9DKH - chains A and C; structure by electron microscopy, 3.90 A resolution.

== Chain A ==
Molecule: Dynein heavy chain, cytoplasmic
From: Saccharomyces cerevisiae
Reference sequence: P36022 (DYHC_YEAST); the construct has insertions or renumbered stretches relative to UniProt, so the offset changes along the chain: 1220-1488 = UniProt 1218-1486; 1511-4092 = UniProt 1511-4092
Chain sequence (2875 residues; row label = number of the first residue in the row; note: 22 numbers in that range are skipped by the numbering (no residue carries them; nothing is unmodelled there); a row labelled like 1488A-1488X holds insertion residues (1488A, then the next letters in order)):
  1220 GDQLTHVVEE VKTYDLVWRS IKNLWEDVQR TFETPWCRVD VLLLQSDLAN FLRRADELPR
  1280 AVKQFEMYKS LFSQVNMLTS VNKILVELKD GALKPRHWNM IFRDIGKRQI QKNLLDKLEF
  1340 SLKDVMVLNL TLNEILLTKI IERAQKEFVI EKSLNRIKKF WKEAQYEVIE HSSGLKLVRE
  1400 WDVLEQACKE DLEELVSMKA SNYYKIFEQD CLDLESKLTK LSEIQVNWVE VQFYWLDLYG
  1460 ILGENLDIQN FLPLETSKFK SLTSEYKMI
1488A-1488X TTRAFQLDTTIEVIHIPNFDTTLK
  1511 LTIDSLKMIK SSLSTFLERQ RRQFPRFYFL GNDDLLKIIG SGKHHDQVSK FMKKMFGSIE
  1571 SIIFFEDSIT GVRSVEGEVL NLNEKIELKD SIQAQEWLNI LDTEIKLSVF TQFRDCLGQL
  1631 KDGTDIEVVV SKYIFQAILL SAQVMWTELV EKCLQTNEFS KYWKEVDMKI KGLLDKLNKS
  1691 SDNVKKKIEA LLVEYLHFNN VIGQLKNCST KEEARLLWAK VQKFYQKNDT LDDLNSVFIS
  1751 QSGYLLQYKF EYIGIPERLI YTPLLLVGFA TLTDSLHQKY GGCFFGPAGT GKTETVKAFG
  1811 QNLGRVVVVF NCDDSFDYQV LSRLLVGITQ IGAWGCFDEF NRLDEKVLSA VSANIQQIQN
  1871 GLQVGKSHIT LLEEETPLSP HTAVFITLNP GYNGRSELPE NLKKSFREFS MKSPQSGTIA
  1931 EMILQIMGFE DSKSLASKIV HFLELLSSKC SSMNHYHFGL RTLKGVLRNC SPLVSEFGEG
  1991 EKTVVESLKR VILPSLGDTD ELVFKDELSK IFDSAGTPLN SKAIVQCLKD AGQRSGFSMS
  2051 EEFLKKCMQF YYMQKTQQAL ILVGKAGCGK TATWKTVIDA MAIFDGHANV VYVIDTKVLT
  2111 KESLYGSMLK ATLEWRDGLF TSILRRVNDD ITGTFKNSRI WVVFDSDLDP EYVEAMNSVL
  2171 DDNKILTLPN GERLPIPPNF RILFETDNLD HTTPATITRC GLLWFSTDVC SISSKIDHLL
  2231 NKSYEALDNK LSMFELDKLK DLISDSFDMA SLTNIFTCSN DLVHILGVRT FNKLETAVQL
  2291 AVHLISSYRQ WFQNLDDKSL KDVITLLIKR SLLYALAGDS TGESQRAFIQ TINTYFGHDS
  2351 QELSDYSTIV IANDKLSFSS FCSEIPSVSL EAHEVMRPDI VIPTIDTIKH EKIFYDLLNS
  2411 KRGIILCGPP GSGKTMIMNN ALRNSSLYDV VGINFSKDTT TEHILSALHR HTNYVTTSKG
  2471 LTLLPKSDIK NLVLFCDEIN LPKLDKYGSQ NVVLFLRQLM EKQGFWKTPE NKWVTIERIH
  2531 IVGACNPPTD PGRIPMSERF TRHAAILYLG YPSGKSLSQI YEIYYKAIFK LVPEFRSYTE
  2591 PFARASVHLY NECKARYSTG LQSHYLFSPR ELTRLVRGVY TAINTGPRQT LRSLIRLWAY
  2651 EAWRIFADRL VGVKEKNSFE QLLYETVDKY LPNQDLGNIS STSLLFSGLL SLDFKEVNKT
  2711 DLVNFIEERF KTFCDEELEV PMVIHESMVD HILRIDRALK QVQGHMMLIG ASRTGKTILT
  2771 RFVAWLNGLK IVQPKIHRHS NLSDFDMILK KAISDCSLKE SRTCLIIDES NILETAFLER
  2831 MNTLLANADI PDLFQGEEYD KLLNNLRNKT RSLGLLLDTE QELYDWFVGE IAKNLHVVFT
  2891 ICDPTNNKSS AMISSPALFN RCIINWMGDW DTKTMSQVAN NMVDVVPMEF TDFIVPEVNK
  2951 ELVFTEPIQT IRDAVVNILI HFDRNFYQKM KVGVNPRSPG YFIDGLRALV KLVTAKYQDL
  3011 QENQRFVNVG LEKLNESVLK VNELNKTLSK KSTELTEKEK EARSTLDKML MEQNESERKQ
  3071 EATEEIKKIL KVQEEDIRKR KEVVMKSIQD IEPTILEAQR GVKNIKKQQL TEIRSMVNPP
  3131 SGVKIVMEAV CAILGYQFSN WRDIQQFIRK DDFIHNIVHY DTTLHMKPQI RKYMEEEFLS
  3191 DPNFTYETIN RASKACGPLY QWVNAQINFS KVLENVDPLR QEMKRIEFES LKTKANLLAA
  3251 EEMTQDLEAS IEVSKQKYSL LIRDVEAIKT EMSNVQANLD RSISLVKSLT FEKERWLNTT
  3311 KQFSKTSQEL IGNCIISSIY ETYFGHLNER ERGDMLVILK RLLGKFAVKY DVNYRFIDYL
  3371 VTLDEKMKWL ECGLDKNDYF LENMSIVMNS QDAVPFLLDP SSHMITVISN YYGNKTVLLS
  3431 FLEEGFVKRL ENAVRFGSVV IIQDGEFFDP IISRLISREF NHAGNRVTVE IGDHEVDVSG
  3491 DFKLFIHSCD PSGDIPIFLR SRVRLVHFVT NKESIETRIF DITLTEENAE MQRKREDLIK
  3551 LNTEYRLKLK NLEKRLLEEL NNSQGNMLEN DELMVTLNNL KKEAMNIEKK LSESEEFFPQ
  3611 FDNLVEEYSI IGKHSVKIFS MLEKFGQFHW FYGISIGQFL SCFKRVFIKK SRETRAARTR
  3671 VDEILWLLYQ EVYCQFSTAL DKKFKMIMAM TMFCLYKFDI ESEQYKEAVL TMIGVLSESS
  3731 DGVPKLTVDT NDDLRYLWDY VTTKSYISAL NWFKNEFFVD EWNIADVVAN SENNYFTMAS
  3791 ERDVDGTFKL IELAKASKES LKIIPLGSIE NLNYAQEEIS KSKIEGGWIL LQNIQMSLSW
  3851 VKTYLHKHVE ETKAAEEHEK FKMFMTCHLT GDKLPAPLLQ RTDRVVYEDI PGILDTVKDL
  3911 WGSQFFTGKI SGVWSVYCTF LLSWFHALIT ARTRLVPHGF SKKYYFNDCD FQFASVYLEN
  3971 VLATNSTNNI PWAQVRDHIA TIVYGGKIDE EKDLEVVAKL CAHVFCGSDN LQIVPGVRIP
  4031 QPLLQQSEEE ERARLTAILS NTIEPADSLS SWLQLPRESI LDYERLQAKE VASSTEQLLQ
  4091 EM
Not modelled in the structure: 1220-1442, 1488A-1488X, 1823-1828, 1902-1906, 2237-2244, 2362-2365, 2466-2470, 3040-3283, 3574-3578, 3737-3740, 3860-3866, 3917-3920, 4092
Construct notes: conflict Gly-1220 (Asn1218 in P36022), Phe-1575 (Leu in P36022), Ser-1578 (Phe in P36022), Glu-1668 (Gln in P36022), Val-1777 (Ile in P36022), Val-1984 (Ile in P36022), Val-2936 (Ile in P36022), Gln-3266 (Arg in P36022), Gly-3343 (Ala in P36022), Val-3444 (Ile in P36022), Arg-3556 (Lys in P36022), Asp-3742 (Asn in P36022), Val-3895 (Phe in P36022), Asp-4072 (Asn in P36022)
Residues lining bound ligands:
  - ADP (adenosine-5'-diphosphate), molecule 1: Leu-1769, Ile-1770, Thr-1772, Leu-1775, Gly-1799, Thr-1800, Gly-1801, Lys-1802, Thr-1803, Glu-1804, Asp-1848, Pro-1924, Ile-1929, Leu-1970, Arg-1971, Lys-1974
  - ADP, molecule 2: Val-2391, Ile-2392, Thr-2394, Pro-2419, Pro-2420, Gly-2421, Ser-2422, Gly-2423, Lys-2424, Thr-2425, Met-2426, Pro-2562, Ile-2570, Tyr-2574, Pro-2619, Arg-2620, Thr-2623
  - ADP, molecule 3: Val-2730, Pro-2731, Met-2732, Val-2733, His-2735, Ala-2761, Ser-2762, Arg-2763, Thr-2764, Gly-2765, Lys-2766, Thr-2767, Ile-2768, Thr-2890, Cys-2892, Trp-2920, Val-2928, Ile-2993, Arg-2997, Ser-3467, Phe-3508, Arg-3512
  - ATP (adenosine-5'-triphosphate): Phe-2047, Ser-2048, Lys-2075, Ala-2076, Gly-2077, Cys-2078, Gly-2079, Lys-2080, Thr-2081, Ala-2082, Asp-2155, Glu-2195, Cys-2220, Ser-2224, Lys-2225, His-2228, Arg-2507, Arg-2549, Arg-2552, His-2553
Curated features (UniProtKB/Swiss-Prot):
  - binding site (ATP): Gly-1796 to Thr-1803, Gly-2074 to Thr-2081, Gly-2418 to Thr-2425, Gly-2760 to Thr-2767
From the paper describing this entry:
  - mutagenesis - D2868K: increased catalytic activity
  - mutagenesis - D2868K: unchanged binding to Lis1 (citing earlier work)

== Chain C ==
Molecule: Nuclear distribution protein PAC1
From: Saccharomyces cerevisiae
Reference sequence: P39946 (LIS1_YEAST); residues 1-494 here = UniProt positions 1-494
Chain sequence (495 residues; row label = number of the first residue in the row; numbering starts at 0):
     0 GMTNWQQQLP LTDTQKNELD KSVLRYLNWN YKQTVRHEHA QDYESVRHAI VTLSGFLLQE
    60 SVDRQEFISN NDTSNESMVD IDELLLPKKW NSIVRLQKKI IELEQNTETL VSQIKDLNTQ
   120 VSELAQFKPT TSNGTSAHNV LKWIPRNLPS CLINVESSVT SVKLHPNLPI VFVATDHGKL
   180 YAFDLFNYTI PLASLQSHTK AITSMDVLFT NYTNSSKKNY LVIVTASKDL QIHVFKWVSE
   240 ECKFQQIRSL LGHEHIVSAV KIWQKNNDVH IASCSRDQTV KIWDFHNGWS LKTFQPHSQW
   300 VRSIDVLGDY IISGSHDTTL RLTHWPSGNG LSVGTGHEFP IEKVKFIHFI EDSPEIRFRT
   360 PSTDRYKNWG MQYCVSASRD RTIKIWEIPL PTLMAHRAPI PNPTDSNFRC VLTLKGHLSW
   420 VRDISIRGQY LFSCADDKSV RCWDLNTGQC LHVWEKLHTG FVNCLDLDVD FDSNVTPRQM
   480 MVTGGLDCKS NVFMR
Not modelled in the structure: 0-138
Construct notes: expression tag (0)
From the paper describing this entry:
  - mutagenesis - R275A/R301A/R378A/W419A/K437A: abolished catalytic activity with Dynein heavy chain, cytoplasmic (chain A)
  - mutagenesis - R275A/R301A/R378A/W419A/K437A: abolished binding to Dynein heavy chain, cytoplasmic (chain A) (citing earlier work)

== How chain A and chain C interact ==
Pairs across the interface (29; chain A residue first):
  Gly-2698(A) with Arg-380(C), hydrogen bond (backbone-side chain)
  Leu-2699(A) with Arg-380(C), hydrogen bond (backbone-side chain); Leu-417(C)
  Leu-2700(A) with Leu-417(C)
  Ser-2701(A) with Arg-380(C), hydrogen bond (backbone-side chain); Leu-417(C)
  Leu-2702(A) with Arg-380(C); Gly-415(C); His-416(C)
  Asp-2711(A) with Lys-437(C), salt bridge
  Phe-2715(A) with Phe-460(C), hydrophobic
  Glu-2718(A) with Phe-460(C); Leu-485(C)
  Arg-2719(A) with Trp-419(C); Asp-435(C), salt bridge; Phe-460(C)
  Asp-2725(A) with Lys-227(C), salt bridge; Arg-275(C)
  Glu-2726(A) with Arg-275(C), hydrogen bond (backbone-side chain); His-315(C), salt bridge; Arg-378(C), salt bridge
  Trp-2775(A) with Arg-378(C); Trp-419(C), hydrophobic
  Leu-2776(A) with Phe-338(C)
  Asn-2777(A) with Phe-338(C)
  Gly-2778(A) with Phe-338(C)
  Ala-3473(A) with His-254(C)
  Gly-3474(A) with Leu-229(C); His-254(C)
Interface residues without a listed pair, chain A (20 interface residues in all): Lys-2721, Thr-2722, Asn-3475
Interface residues without a listed pair, chain C (19 interface residues in all): Asp-175, Trp-299, Ser-418

== Overview ==
The interface between chain A and chain C involves 20 residues on one side and 19 on the other, with 4
hydrogen bonds and 5 salt bridges. Polar pairs include Asp-2711(A)/Lys-437(C), Arg-2719(A)/Asp-435(C) and
Asp-2725(A)/Lys-227(C). The paper reports that D2868K of chain A increases catalytic activity;
R275A/R301A/R378A/W419A/K437A of chain C abolish catalytic activity with Dynein heavy chain, cytoplasmic
(chain A).
Chain A is Dynein heavy chain, cytoplasmic and chain C is Nuclear distribution protein PAC1, both from
Saccharomyces cerevisiae; the structure, CryoEM structures of yeast cytoplasmic dynein in the presence of ATP
and Lis1, was determined by electron microscopy (same publication as 9DJ7, 9DJU, 9DJZ, 9DK0, 9DKM, 9DKX and 6
further entries).
